5FU6 - chains E and F of the 3 polymer chains in the assembly; structure by X-ray diffraction, 2.90 A resolution.

# Chain E
Protein: CCR4-not transcription complex subunit 2
From: Homo sapiens
Notes: fragment: not anchor region and not-box domain, residues 350-540
Reference sequence: Q9NZN8 (CNOT2_HUMAN); residue numbers follow UniProt; this construct covers 350-540
Sequence (197 residues; numbered 344 to 540; the number before each row is that of its first residue):
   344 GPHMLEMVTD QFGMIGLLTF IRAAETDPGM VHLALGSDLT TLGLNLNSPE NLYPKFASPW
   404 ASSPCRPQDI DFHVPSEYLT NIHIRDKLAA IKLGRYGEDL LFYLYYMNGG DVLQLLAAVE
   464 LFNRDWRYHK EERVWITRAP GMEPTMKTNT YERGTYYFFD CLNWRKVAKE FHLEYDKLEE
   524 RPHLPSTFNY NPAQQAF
Disordered / not traced: 344-349
Sequence notes: expression tag (344-349)

# Chain F
Protein: CCR4-not transcription complex subunit 3
From: Homo sapiens
Notes: fragment: not anchor region and not-box domain, residues 607-748
Reference sequence: O75175 (CNOT3_HUMAN); residue numbers follow UniProt; this construct covers 607-748
Sequence (148 residues; numbered 601 to 748; the number before each row is that of its first residue):
   601 GPHMLELTKE QLYQQAMEEA AWHHMPHPSD SERIRQYLPR NPCPTPPYHH QMPPPHSDTV
   661 EFYQRLSTET LFFIFYYLEG TKAQYLAAKA LKKQSWRFHT KYMMWFQRHE EPKTITDEFE
   721 QGTYIYFDYE KWGQRKKEGF TFEYRYLE
Sequence notes: expression tag (601-606)
UniProt features mapped onto this chain:
  - natural variant: Arg697 (R697Q: In IDDSADF; uncertain significance)

# How chain E and chain F interact
Residue-residue contacts (136):
  Lys398(E) - Asp658(F)  salt bridge
  Lys398(E) - Lys682(F)
  Trp403(E) - Met625(F)
  Ser406(E) - Gln651(F)
  Ser406(E) - Met652(F)
  Pro407(E) - Met652(F)
  Arg409(E) - Gln651(F)  hydrogen bond (side chain-backbone)
  Arg409(E) - Met652(F)
  Arg409(E) - Pro653(F)
  Pro410(E) - Tyr663(F)
  Pro410(E) - Thr681(F)
  Pro410(E) - Lys682(F)  hydrogen bond (backbone-backbone)
  Pro410(E) - Ala683(F)
  Pro410(E) - Leu686(F)  hydrophobic
  Gln411(E) - Arg635(F)  hydrogen bond (backbone-side chain)
  Gln411(E) - Leu678(F)
  Gln411(E) - Thr681(F)
  Gln411(E) - Ala683(F)
  Asp412(E) - Arg635(F)  hydrogen bond (backbone-side chain)
  Asp412(E) - Arg640(F)  salt bridge
  Ile413(E) - Thr681(F)
  Ile413(E) - Lys682(F)  hydrogen bond (backbone-backbone)
  Asp414(E) - Glu632(F)
  Asp414(E) - Arg633(F)  hydrogen bond (side chain-backbone)
  Asp414(E) - Arg635(F)  salt bridge
  Asp414(E) - Gly680(F)
  Phe415(E) - Gly680(F)  hydrogen bond (backbone-backbone)
  Phe415(E) - Thr681(F)
  Phe415(E) - Lys682(F)
  Phe415(E) - Tyr685(F)  hydrophobic
  Val417(E) - Gly680(F)
  Val417(E) - Thr681(F)
  Val417(E) - Gln684(F)
  Pro418(E) - Tyr685(F)
  Glu420(E) - Phe698(F)
  Glu420(E) - Thr700(F)
  Tyr421(E) - Phe675(F)  hydrophobic
  Tyr421(E) - Glu679(F)
  Tyr421(E) - Gln684(F)  hydrogen bond (backbone-side chain)
  Tyr421(E) - Ala688(F)  hydrophobic
  Tyr421(E) - Lys692(F)
  Tyr421(E) - Trp705(F)
  Leu422(E) - Glu679(F)
  Thr423(E) - Phe675(F)
  Thr423(E) - Tyr676(F)
  Thr423(E) - Glu679(F)  hydrogen bond (backbone-side chain)
  Thr423(E) - Phe698(F)
  Thr423(E) - Met703(F)
  Asn424(E) - Gln636(F)
  Asn424(E) - Tyr637(F)  hydrogen bond
  Asn424(E) - Glu679(F)  hydrogen bond (backbone-side chain)
  His426(E) - Met703(F)
  Ile427(E) - Tyr676(F)  hydrophobic
  Ile427(E) - Met703(F)  hydrophobic
  Ile427(E) - Tyr729(F)
  Arg428(E) - Gln636(F)
  Arg428(E) - Tyr637(F)
  Lys430(E) - Glu730(F)
  Leu431(E) - Tyr637(F)
  Leu431(E) - Tyr677(F)
  Leu431(E) - Tyr729(F)
  Ala432(E) - Tyr677(F)  hydrogen bond (backbone-side chain)
  Ala432(E) - Tyr729(F)  hydrogen bond (backbone-backbone)
  Ala432(E) - Glu730(F)
  Ile434(E) - Tyr637(F)  hydrophobic
  Ile434(E) - Leu638(F)  hydrophobic
  Ile434(E) - Tyr677(F)  hydrophobic
  Arg438(E) - Glu669(F)
  Arg438(E) - Tyr677(F)
  Arg438(E) - Trp732(F)
  Tyr439(E) - Glu669(F)
  Tyr439(E) - Phe673(F)  hydrophobic
  Tyr439(E) - Tyr677(F)
  Tyr439(E) - Trp732(F)
  Gly440(E) - Glu669(F)  hydrogen bond (backbone-side chain)
  Asp442(E) - Leu666(F)
  Asp442(E) - Ser667(F)  hydrogen bond (side chain-backbone)
  Asp442(E) - Thr670(F)  hydrogen bond
  Leu443(E) - Thr670(F)  hydrogen bond (backbone-side chain)
  Leu443(E) - Phe673(F)  hydrophobic
  Tyr446(E) - Tyr663(F)  hydrogen bond
  Tyr446(E) - Leu666(F)  hydrophobic
  Tyr446(E) - Thr670(F)
  Tyr446(E) - Ile674(F)
  Leu447(E) - Phe673(F)  hydrophobic
  Tyr448(E) - His649(F)
  Tyr448(E) - His650(F)  hydrogen bond
  Tyr449(E) - His650(F)
  Tyr449(E) - Pro653(F)
  Tyr449(E) - Pro654(F)
  Met450(E) - Pro653(F)
  Gly452(E) - His650(F)
  Gly452(E) - Gln651(F)
  Gly453(E) - Pro642(F)
  Gly453(E) - Cys643(F)
  Gly453(E) - Thr645(F)
  Asp454(E) - Arg640(F)
  Asp454(E) - Asn641(F)  hydrogen bond (side chain-backbone)
  Asp454(E) - Pro642(F)
  Asp454(E) - Cys643(F)
  Val455(E) - Asn641(F)  hydrogen bond (backbone-backbone)
  Val455(E) - Cys643(F)
  Leu456(E) - Leu638(F)  hydrophobic
  Gln457(E) - Thr645(F)
  Gln457(E) - His649(F)
  Gln457(E) - His650(F)  hydrogen bond (side chain-backbone)
  Leu458(E) - Cys643(F)  hydrophobic
  Leu458(E) - Thr645(F)
  Tyr471(E) - Tyr648(F)  hydrogen bond (side chain-backbone)
  Tyr471(E) - His649(F)
  Tyr471(E) - His650(F)
  Lys473(E) - Tyr648(F)
  Arg476(E) - Pro647(F)  hydrogen bond (side chain-backbone)
  Arg476(E) - Tyr648(F)  hydrogen bond (side chain-backbone)
  Arg476(E) - His649(F)  hydrogen bond (side chain-backbone)
  Arg476(E) - His650(F)  hydrogen bond (backbone-side chain)
  Cys504(E) - Pro654(F)
  Leu505(E) - Pro655(F)
  Asn506(E) - Arg665(F)  hydrogen bond (backbone-side chain)
  Trp507(E) - Phe662(F)  hydrophobic
  Trp507(E) - Arg665(F)
  Trp507(E) - Leu666(F)
  Glu522(E) - Tyr648(F)  hydrogen bond
  Glu522(E) - His649(F)  salt bridge
  Pro528(E) - Cys643(F)  hydrophobic
  Pro528(E) - Pro644(F)
  Tyr533(E) - Pro642(F)
  Tyr533(E) - Cys643(F)  hydrophobic
  Tyr533(E) - Pro644(F)
  Asn534(E) - Met625(F)  hydrogen bond (side chain-backbone)
  Asn534(E) - Pro626(F)  hydrogen bond (side chain-backbone)
  Pro535(E) - Pro642(F)
  Ala536(E) - Met625(F)
  Gln537(E) - Trp622(F)  hydrogen bond (backbone-side chain)
  Gln537(E) - His623(F)  hydrogen bond (side chain-backbone)
  Gln537(E) - Met625(F)
Interface residues without a listed pair, chain E (62 interface residues in all): Ser405, Ile425, Ala433, Trp478, Glu523, Gln538
Interface residues without a listed pair, chain F (63 interface residues in all): His624, His627, Pro628, Pro639, Pro646, Ser657, Glu748

# Overview
62 residues of chain E face 63 of chain F across their interface, with 33 hydrogen bonds and 4 salt bridges.
Among the polar pairs are Lys398(E)-Asp658(F), Asp412(E)-Arg640(F) and Asp414(E)-Arg635(F).
Here chain E is CCR4-not transcription complex subunit 2 and chain F is CCR4-not transcription complex subunit
3, both from Homo sapiens. Entry 5FU6 (NOT module of the human CCR4-NOT complex (Crystallization mutant)) was
determined by X-ray diffraction together with 5FU7 from the same study.
